PDB entry 3EYH | X-ray diffraction, 2.00 A resolution | chain A

# Chain A
Protein: Tyrosine-protein kinase
Source organism: Homo sapiens
Notes: EC 2.7.10.2
UniProt: Q59GQ2 (Q59GQ2_HUMAN); numbering as in UniProt (aligned over 865-1154)
Amino-acid sequence (290 residues; row label = number of the first residue in the row):
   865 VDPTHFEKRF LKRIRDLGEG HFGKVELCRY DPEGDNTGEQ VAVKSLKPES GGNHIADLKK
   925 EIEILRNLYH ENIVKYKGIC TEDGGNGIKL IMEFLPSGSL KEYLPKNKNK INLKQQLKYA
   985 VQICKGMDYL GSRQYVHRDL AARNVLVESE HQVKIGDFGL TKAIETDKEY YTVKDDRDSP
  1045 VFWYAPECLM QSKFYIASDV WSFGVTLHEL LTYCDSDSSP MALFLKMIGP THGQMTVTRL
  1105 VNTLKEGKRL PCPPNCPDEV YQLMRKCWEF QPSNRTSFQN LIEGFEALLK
Unresolved in the structure: 914-916
Modified residues: Tyr1034 (o-phosphotyrosine; PTR); Tyr1035 (o-phosphotyrosine; PTR)
Residues lining bound ligands: IZA (2-tert-butyl-9-fluoro-3,6-dihydro-7H-benz[h]-imidaz[4,5-f]isoquinoline-7-one): Leu881, Gly882, Glu883, Gly884, Val889, Ala906, Lys908, Val938, Met956, Glu957, Phe958, Leu959, Pro960, Ser961, Gly962, Arg1007, Asn1008, Leu1010, Gly1020, Asp1021

# Summary
Chain A binds compound IZA.
Chain A is Tyrosine-protein kinase (Homo sapiens); the structure, Crystal structures of JAK1 and JAK2
inhibitor complexes, was determined by X-ray diffraction (same publication as 3FUP and 3EYG).
